PDB entry 8RSY | X-ray diffraction, 2.11 A resolution | chains A and E

# Chain A
Name: Tryptophan synthase alpha chain
From: Salmonella enterica subsp. enterica serovar Typhimurium
Notes: EC 4.2.1.20
Reference sequence: P00929 (TRPA_SALTY); residues 1-268 here = UniProt positions 1-268
Sequence (268 residues; each row starts with the number of its first residue):
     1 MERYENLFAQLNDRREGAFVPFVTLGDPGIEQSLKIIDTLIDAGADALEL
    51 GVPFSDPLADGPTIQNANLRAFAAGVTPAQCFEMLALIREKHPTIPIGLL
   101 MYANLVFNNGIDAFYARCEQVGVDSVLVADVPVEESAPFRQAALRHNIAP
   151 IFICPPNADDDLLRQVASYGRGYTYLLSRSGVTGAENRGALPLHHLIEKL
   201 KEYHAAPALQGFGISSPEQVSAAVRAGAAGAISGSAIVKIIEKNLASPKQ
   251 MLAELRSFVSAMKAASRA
Disordered / not traced: 179-190
Curated features (UniProtKB/Swiss-Prot):
  - active site (Proton acceptor): Glu-49, Asp-60

# Chain E
Name: Tryptophan synthase beta chain
From: Salmonella enterica subsp. enterica serovar Typhimurium
Notes: EC 4.2.1.20
Reference sequence: P0A2K1 (TRPB_SALTY); residues 2-395 here = UniProt positions 2-395
Sequence (394 residues; row label = number of the first residue in the row):
     2 TTLLNPYFGEFGGMYVPQILMPALNQLEEAFVSAQKDPEFQAQFADLLKN
    52 YAGRPTALTKCQNITAGTRTTLYLKREDLLHGGAHKTNQVLGQALLAKRM
   102 GKSEIIAETGAGQHGVASALASALLGLKCRIYMGAKDVERQSPNVFRMRL
   152 MGAEVIPVHSGSATLKDACNEALRDWSGSYETAHYMLGTAAGPHPYPTIV
   202 REFQRMIGEETKAQILDKEGRLPDAVIACVGGGSNAIGMFADFINDTSVG
   252 LIGVEPGGHGIETGEHGAPLKHGRVGIYFGMKAPMMQTADGQIEESYSIS
   302 AGLDFPSVGPQHAYLNSIGRADYVSITDDEALEAFKTLCRHEGIIPALES
   352 SHALAHALKMMREQPEKEQLLVVNLSGRGDKDIFTVHDILKARG
Modified residues: Lys-87 ((2S)-2-amino-6-[[3-hydroxy-2-methyl-5-(phosphonooxymethyl)pyridin-4-yl]methylideneamino]hexanoic acid; LLP)
Curated features (UniProtKB/Swiss-Prot):
  - modified residue: Lys-87 (N6-(pyridoxal phosphate)lysine)
Ion coordination: Cs+: Gly-232, Gly-268, Phe-306, Ser-308

# Chain A / chain E interface
Contacting residue pairs (58):
  Pro-53(A) / Gln-293(E)  hydrogen bond (backbone-side chain)
  Phe-54(A) / Gly-292(E)
  Phe-54(A) / Gln-293(E)
  Ser-55(A) / Lys-167(E)
  Ser-55(A) / Gln-293(E)  hydrogen bond (backbone-side chain)
  Ser-55(A) / Ile-294(E)  hydrogen bond (side chain-backbone)
  Asp-56(A) / Lys-167(E)  salt bridge
  Asp-56(A) / Asp-168(E)
  Asp-56(A) / Asn-171(E)  hydrogen bond
  Asp-56(A) / Tyr-279(E)  hydrogen bond
  Asp-56(A) / Ile-294(E)
  Pro-57(A) / Arg-175(E)  hydrogen bond (backbone-side chain)
  Leu-58(A) / Pro-18(E)
  Leu-58(A) / Asn-171(E)
  Leu-58(A) / Arg-175(E)
  Ala-59(A) / Pro-18(E)  hydrophobic
  Asp-60(A) / Arg-175(E)  hydrogen bond (backbone-side chain)
  Gln-65(A) / Ser-161(E)  hydrogen bond
  Gln-65(A) / Arg-175(E)
  Phe-72(A) / Gln-293(E)
  Thr-77(A) / Asp-291(E)
  Pro-78(A) / Asp-291(E)
  Ala-103(A) / Ile-278(E)  hydrophobic
  Asn-104(A) / Gly-277(E)
  Asn-104(A) / Ile-278(E)  hydrogen bond (side chain-backbone)
  Asn-104(A) / Gln-288(E)  hydrogen bond
  Asn-104(A) / Gly-292(E)  hydrogen bond (side chain-backbone)
  Leu-105(A) / Asp-291(E)
  Leu-105(A) / Gly-292(E)
  Phe-107(A) / Val-276(E)
  Phe-107(A) / Gly-277(E)
  Phe-107(A) / Ile-278(E)  hydrophobic
  Phe-107(A) / Lys-283(E)
  Asn-108(A) / Arg-275(E)  hydrogen bond
  Asn-108(A) / Gln-288(E)
  Asn-108(A) / Ala-290(E)  hydrogen bond (side chain-backbone)
  Asn-108(A) / Asp-291(E)
  Asn-108(A) / Gly-292(E)
  Ala-129(A) / Pro-18(E)
  Asp-130(A) / Tyr-16(E)
  Asp-130(A) / Val-17(E)  hydrogen bond (backbone-backbone)
  Asp-130(A) / Pro-18(E)
  Pro-132(A) / Met-15(E)
  Pro-132(A) / Val-17(E)
  Pro-132(A) / Gln-19(E)
  Pro-132(A) / Met-22(E)  hydrophobic
  Val-133(A) / Gln-19(E)  hydrogen bond (backbone-side chain)
  Glu-134(A) / Gln-19(E)  hydrogen bond
  Glu-134(A) / Met-22(E)
  Glu-135(A) / Tyr-8(E)  hydrogen bond
  Glu-135(A) / Gly-14(E)
  Glu-135(A) / Met-15(E)  hydrogen bond (side chain-backbone)
  Glu-135(A) / Tyr-16(E)
  Pro-155(A) / Gln-19(E)
  Asn-157(A) / Ile-20(E)  hydrogen bond (side chain-backbone)
  Asn-157(A) / Pro-23(E)
  Asn-157(A) / Tyr-181(E)  hydrogen bond
  Leu-162(A) / Gln-19(E)
Also at the interface, not in a pair above, chain A (31 interface residues in all): Leu-69, Val-131, Phe-139, Ile-153, Pro-156
Also at the interface, not in a pair above, chain E (33 interface residues in all): Gly-162, Glu-172, Leu-174, Phe-280, Thr-289

# Summary
31 residues of chain A face 33 of chain E across their interface, with 20 hydrogen bonds and 1 salt bridge.
Polar contacts include Asp-56(A)/Lys-167(E), Pro-53(A)/Gln-293(E) and Ser-55(A)/Gln-293(E). Curated annotation
(UniProt) lists active-site residues Glu-49(A) and Asp-60(A) on chain A.
Chain A is Tryptophan synthase alpha chain and chain E is Tryptophan synthase beta chain, both from Salmonella
enterica subsp. enterica serovar Typhimurium; the structure, TRYPTOPHAN SYNTHASE measured via serial
crystallography from a kapton HARE-chip (50 micron), was determined by X-ray diffraction.
